6WTF - chain A; structure by X-ray diffraction, 2.19 A resolution.

[Chain A]
Molecule: Tryptophan-C2-methyltransferase containing B12-binding domain
Source organism: Kitasatospora setae
UniProt: E4N8S5 (E4N8S5_KITSK); residues 1-575 here = UniProt positions 1-575
Chain sequence (575 residues; row label = number of the first residue in the row):
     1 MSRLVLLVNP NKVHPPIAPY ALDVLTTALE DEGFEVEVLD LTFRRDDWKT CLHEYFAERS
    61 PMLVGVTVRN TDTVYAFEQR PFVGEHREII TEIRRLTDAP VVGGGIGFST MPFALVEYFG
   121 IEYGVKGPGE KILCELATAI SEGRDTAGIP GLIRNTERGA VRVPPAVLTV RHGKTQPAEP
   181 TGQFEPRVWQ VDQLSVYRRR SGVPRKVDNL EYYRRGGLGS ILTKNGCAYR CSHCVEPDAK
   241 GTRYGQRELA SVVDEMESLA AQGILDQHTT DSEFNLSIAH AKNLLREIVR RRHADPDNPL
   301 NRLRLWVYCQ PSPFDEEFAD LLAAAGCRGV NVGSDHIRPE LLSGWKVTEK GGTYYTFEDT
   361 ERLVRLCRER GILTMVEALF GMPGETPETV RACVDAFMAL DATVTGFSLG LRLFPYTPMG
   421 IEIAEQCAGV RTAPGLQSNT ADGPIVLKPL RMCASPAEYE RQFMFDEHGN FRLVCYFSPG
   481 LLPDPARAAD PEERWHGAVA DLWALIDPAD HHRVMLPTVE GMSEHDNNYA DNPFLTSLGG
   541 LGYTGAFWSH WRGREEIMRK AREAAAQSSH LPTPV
Not modelled in the structure: 1, 166-177, 484-494, 567-575
Metal / ion sites: 4Fe-4S cluster Fe: C227, C231, C234, E273
Ligand contacts:
  - cobalamin (B12): N11, V13, P15, I17, Y20, A21, V24, L25, G65, V66, T67, R69, N70, T71, D72, T73, V74, V102, G103, G104, G105, I106, G107, T110, V125, G127, P128, G129, E130, L133, L218, G219, S220, C234, V235, E236, K240, H268, T269, T270, D271, S272, Y308, F414, N528, Y529, A530, F547
  - s-5'-azamethionine-5'-deoxyadenosine (SA8): V74, H233, E236, D271, S272, E273, Y308, N331, D335, E377, L379, S408, G410, L411, R412, F414
  - 4Fe-4S cluster (SF4): C227, Y229, R230, C231, H233, C234, E236, P237, S272, E273, L276, Q310, K346, Y354
  - tryptophan (TRP): T73, V74, Y308, N331, M375, E377, N527, N528, Y529, W548
From the paper describing this entry:
  - 4Fe-4S cluster coordination: E273
  - conformationally variable residues (loop rearrangement, side-chain flip): Y308, H525 to T536
  - binding site for s-5'-azamethionine-5'-deoxyadenosine: E236, S272
  - binding site for tryptophan: Y308, N331, E377, N527, Y529
  - specificity-determining residues: V74 (proposed by the authors, not directly observed)
  - catalytic residues: Y308 (proposed by the authors, not directly observed)
  - mutagenesis - R69K: decreased catalytic activity

[Summary]
Ligands of chain A: 4Fe-4S cluster, cobalamin, s-5'-azamethionine-5'-deoxyadenosine and tryptophan. C227,
C231, C234 and E273 coordinate a 4Fe-4S cluster Fe ion. From the paper: the catalytic residue Y308; R69K
reduces catalytic activity.
Chain A is Tryptophan-C2-methyltransferase containing B12-binding domain (Kitasatospora setae); the structure,
Structure of radical S-adenosylmethionine methyltransferase, TsrM, from Kitasatospora setae with tryptophan
substrate and SAM analog (aza-SAM) ..., was determined by X-ray diffraction together with 6WTE from the same
study.
